Entry 5V6O (X-ray diffraction, 3.12 A resolution); this record covers chains A and E of the 5 polymer chains in the assembly.

== Chain A (and E) ==
Name: Proton-gated ion channel
Source organism: Gloeobacter violaceus (strain PCC 7421)
Notes: chain E of this document is another copy of the same molecule, construct and numbering; everything in this record applies to it too
Reference sequence: Q7NDN8 (GLIC_GLOVI); residues 8-317 here correspond to UniProt positions 50-359 (UniProt number = residue number + 42)
Amino-acid sequence (310 residues; numbered 8 to 317; the number before each row is that of its first residue):
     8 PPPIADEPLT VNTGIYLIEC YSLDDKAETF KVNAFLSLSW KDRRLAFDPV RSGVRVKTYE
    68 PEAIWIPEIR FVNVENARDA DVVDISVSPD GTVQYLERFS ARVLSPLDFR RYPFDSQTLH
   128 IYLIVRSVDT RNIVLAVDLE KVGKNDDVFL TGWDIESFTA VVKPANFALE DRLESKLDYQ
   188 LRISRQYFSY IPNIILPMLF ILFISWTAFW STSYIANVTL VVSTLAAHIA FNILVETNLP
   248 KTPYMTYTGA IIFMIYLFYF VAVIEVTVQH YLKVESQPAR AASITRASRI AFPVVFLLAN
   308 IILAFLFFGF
Sequence notes: engineered mutation I222 (Glu264 in Q7NDN8), A233 (Ile275 in Q7NDN8)

== How chain A and chain E interact ==
Contacting residue pairs (65):
  E35(A) - T158(E)
  E75(A) - V90(E)
  R77(A) - V90(E)
  R77(A) - R105(E)
  F78(A) - R105(E)  hydrogen bond (backbone-side chain)
  V79(A) - I25(E)
  V79(A) - E26(E)
  V79(A) - R105(E)  hydrogen bond (backbone-side chain)
  N80(A) - E26(E)
  V81(A) - N40(E)  hydrogen bond (backbone-side chain)
  E82(A) - Y28(E)  hydrogen bond (backbone-side chain)
  E82(A) - N40(E)  hydrogen bond (backbone-side chain)
  E82(A) - S107(E)
  N83(A) - S107(E)  hydrogen bond
  A84(A) - D88(E)
  L111(A) - E26(E)
  L111(A) - Y28(E)  hydrophobic
  L111(A) - F156(E)  hydrophobic
  P113(A) - F156(E)
  R133(A) - L103(E)
  L176(A) - Y23(E)
  L176(A) - F42(E)  hydrophobic
  E177(A) - Y23(E)
  E177(A) - L103(E)
  E177(A) - E147(E)
  R179(A) - D91(E)  salt bridge
  R179(A) - S93(E)  hydrogen bond
  E181(A) - F42(E)
  Y221(A) - S218(E)
  Y221(A) - S220(E)
  Y221(A) - A223(E)  hydrophobic
  Y221(A) - L227(E)
  I222(A) - I222(E)  hydrophobic
  V225(A) - T226(E)
  V225(A) - L227(E)  hydrophobic
  V229(A) - S230(E)
  L232(A) - I211(E)  hydrophobic
  I236(A) - I208(E)  hydrophobic
  I236(A) - A234(E)  hydrophobic
  I236(A) - F238(E)  hydrophobic
  N239(A) - N200(E)
  E243(A) - N200(E)
  E243(A) - L241(E)
  K248(A) - G159(E)
  K248(A) - Q193(E)
  K248(A) - S196(E)
  K248(A) - Y197(E)
  T249(A) - F195(E)
  T249(A) - S196(E)
  P250(A) - Q193(E)
  P250(A) - F195(E)
  Y251(A) - F195(E)
  M252(A) - F195(E)
  F260(A) - P199(E)
  F260(A) - L203(E)  hydrophobic
  Y263(A) - P204(E)  hydrophobic
  Y263(A) - F207(E)  hydrophobic
  L264(A) - F207(E)  hydrophobic
  F267(A) - F207(E)
  F267(A) - F210(E)  hydrophobic
  F267(A) - I211(E)  hydrophobic
  V270(A) - T214(E)
  T274(A) - T214(E)
  H277(A) - S218(E)
  Y278(A) - W217(E)
Interface residues without a listed pair, chain A (43 interface residues in all): V135, K183, T226, I240, T244
Interface residues without a listed pair, chain E (48 interface residues in all): C27, S44, T65, V89, D154, I201, R296

== Overview ==
Chain A and chain E form an interface of 43 and 48 residues respectively; the contacts include 7 hydrogen
bonds and 1 salt bridge. Polar pairs include R179(A)-D91(E), F78(A)-R105(E) and V79(A)-R105(E).
Both chains are Proton-gated ion channel (Gloeobacter violaceus (strain PCC 7421)). Entry 5V6O (Crystal
Structure of the highly open channel-stabilized mutant G-2'I + I9'A of GLIC) was determined by X-ray
diffraction (same publication as 5V6N).
